Entry 2GVL (X-ray diffraction, 2.10 A resolution); this record covers chains A and B.

== Chain A (and B) ==
Molecule: Nicotinamide phosphoribosyltransferase
Source organism: Mus musculus
Notes: EC 2.4.2.12; chain B of this document is another copy of the same molecule, construct and numbering; everything in this record applies to it too
UniProtKB: Q99KQ4 (NAMPT_MOUSE); residues 1-491 here = UniProt positions 1-491
Amino-acid sequence (491 residues; each row starts with the number of its first residue):
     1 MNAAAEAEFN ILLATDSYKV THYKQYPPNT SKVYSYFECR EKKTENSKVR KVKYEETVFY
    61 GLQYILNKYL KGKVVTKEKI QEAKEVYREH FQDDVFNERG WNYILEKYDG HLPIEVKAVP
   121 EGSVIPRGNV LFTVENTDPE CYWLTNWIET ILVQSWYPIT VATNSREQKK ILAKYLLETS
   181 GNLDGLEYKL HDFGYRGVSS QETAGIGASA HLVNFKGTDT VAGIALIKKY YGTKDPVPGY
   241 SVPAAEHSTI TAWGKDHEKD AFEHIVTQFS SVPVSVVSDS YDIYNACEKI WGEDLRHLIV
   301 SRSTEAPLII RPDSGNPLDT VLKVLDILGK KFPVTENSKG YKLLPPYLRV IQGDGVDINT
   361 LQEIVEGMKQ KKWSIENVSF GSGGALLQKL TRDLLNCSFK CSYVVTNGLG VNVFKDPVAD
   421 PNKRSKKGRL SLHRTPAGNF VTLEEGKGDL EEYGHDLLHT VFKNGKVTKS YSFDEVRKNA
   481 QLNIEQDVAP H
Not modelled in the structure: 1-8, 42-53, 485-491
Sequence notes: modified residue (368)
Modified positions: Mse-368 (selenomethionine; parent Met)
Swiss-Prot annotation at these positions:
  - binding site (diphosphate): Arg-196, His-247, Arg-311
  - binding site (beta-nicotinamide D-ribonucleotide): Asp-219, Arg-311 to Asp-313, Gly-353, Asp-354, Gly-384, Arg-392
  - modified residue: Met-1 (N-acetylmethionine), Tyr-188 (Phosphotyrosine), Ser-472 (Phosphoserine)

== How chain A and chain B interact ==
Residue-residue contacts - 199 pairs, chain A then chain B:
  Phe-9(A) / Gln-201(B)
  Leu-13(A) / Val-221(B)
  Ala-14(A) / Tyr-195(B)
  Ala-14(A) / Gln-201(B)
  Thr-15(A) / Tyr-195(B)
  Thr-15(A) / Asp-219(B)
  Asp-16(A) / Tyr-195(B)
  Asp-16(A) / Arg-196(B)  salt bridge
  Asp-16(A) / Asp-219(B)
  Ser-17(A) / Thr-218(B)
  Ser-17(A) / Asp-219(B)  hydrogen bond
  Ser-17(A) / Ser-241(B)  hydrogen bond
  Tyr-18(A) / Arg-196(B)  hydrogen bond
  Tyr-18(A) / Asp-219(B)
  Tyr-18(A) / Ala-244(B)
  Tyr-18(A) / Glu-246(B)
  Lys-19(A) / Glu-246(B)  salt bridge
  Thr-21(A) / Phe-269(B)
  His-22(A) / Ala-244(B)  hydrogen bond (side chain-backbone)
  His-22(A) / Glu-246(B)  salt bridge
  His-22(A) / Thr-249(B)
  Lys-24(A) / His-264(B)
  Lys-24(A) / Gln-268(B)
  Lys-24(A) / Phe-269(B)
  Gln-25(A) / Ala-244(B)
  Gln-25(A) / Ala-245(B)
  Gln-25(A) / Thr-249(B)  hydrogen bond
  Gln-25(A) / Trp-253(B)  hydrogen bond (backbone-side chain)
  Gln-25(A) / His-264(B)
  Gln-25(A) / Ile-265(B)
  Gln-25(A) / Phe-269(B)
  Tyr-26(A) / Ser-248(B)  hydrogen bond
  Tyr-26(A) / Thr-249(B)
  Tyr-26(A) / Trp-253(B)
  Tyr-26(A) / His-264(B)
  Pro-27(A) / Ala-252(B)
  Pro-27(A) / Trp-253(B)
  Pro-28(A) / Trp-253(B)
  Tyr-69(A) / Gln-201(B)
  His-90(A) / Thr-218(B)  hydrogen bond (side chain-backbone)
  His-90(A) / Val-221(B)
  His-90(A) / Gly-239(B)
  His-90(A) / Tyr-240(B)
  His-90(A) / Ser-241(B)  hydrogen bond (backbone-backbone)
  Phe-91(A) / Ser-241(B)
  Phe-91(A) / Val-242(B)
  Gln-92(A) / Val-237(B)
  Asn-146(A) / Glu-246(B)  hydrogen bond
  Asn-146(A) / Ser-248(B)  hydrogen bond
  Glu-149(A) / Arg-196(B)  salt bridge
  Glu-149(A) / Glu-246(B)
  Thr-150(A) / Tyr-195(B)
  Thr-150(A) / Arg-196(B)
  Ile-151(A) / Gln-201(B)
  Val-153(A) / Arg-196(B)
  Gln-154(A) / Tyr-195(B)  hydrogen bond (side chain-backbone)
  Gln-154(A) / Val-198(B)
  Gln-154(A) / Ser-200(B)  hydrogen bond (side chain-backbone)
  Gln-154(A) / Gln-201(B)
  Trp-156(A) / Arg-196(B)  hydrogen bond (side chain-backbone)
  Trp-156(A) / Gly-197(B)
  Trp-156(A) / Val-198(B)  hydrogen bond (side chain-backbone)
  Trp-156(A) / Gln-388(B)
  Tyr-157(A) / Ser-199(B)
  Tyr-195(A) / Ala-14(B)
  Tyr-195(A) / Thr-15(B)
  Tyr-195(A) / Asp-16(B)
  Tyr-195(A) / Thr-150(B)
  Tyr-195(A) / Gln-154(B)  hydrogen bond (backbone-side chain)
  Arg-196(A) / Asp-16(B)  salt bridge
  Arg-196(A) / Tyr-18(B)  hydrogen bond
  Arg-196(A) / Lys-19(B)
  Arg-196(A) / Glu-149(B)  salt bridge
  Arg-196(A) / Thr-150(B)
  Arg-196(A) / Val-153(B)
  Arg-196(A) / Gln-154(B)
  Arg-196(A) / Trp-156(B)  hydrogen bond (backbone-side chain)
  Arg-196(A) / Arg-392(B)
  Gly-197(A) / Trp-156(B)
  Val-198(A) / Gln-154(B)
  Val-198(A) / Trp-156(B)  hydrogen bond (backbone-side chain)
  Ser-199(A) / Tyr-157(B)
  Ser-199(A) / Ser-199(B)  hydrogen bond
  Ser-199(A) / Thr-203(B)  hydrogen bond
  Ser-200(A) / Gln-154(B)  hydrogen bond (backbone-side chain)
  Ser-200(A) / Ser-200(B)  hydrogen bond
  Ser-200(A) / Glu-202(B)
  Ser-200(A) / Thr-203(B)  hydrogen bond
  Ser-200(A) / Ile-206(B)
  Gln-201(A) / Phe-9(B)
  Gln-201(A) / Ala-14(B)
  Gln-201(A) / Tyr-69(B)
  Gln-201(A) / Ile-151(B)
  Gln-201(A) / Gln-154(B)
  Gln-201(A) / Glu-202(B)  hydrogen bond (backbone-side chain)
  Glu-202(A) / Ser-200(B)
  Glu-202(A) / Gln-201(B)  hydrogen bond (side chain-backbone)
  Glu-202(A) / Glu-202(B)  hydrogen bond (side chain-backbone)
  Thr-203(A) / Ser-199(B)  hydrogen bond
  Thr-203(A) / Ser-200(B)  hydrogen bond
  Thr-203(A) / Thr-203(B)  hydrogen bond
  Ile-206(A) / Ser-200(B)
  Thr-218(A) / Ser-17(B)
  Thr-218(A) / His-90(B)  hydrogen bond (backbone-side chain)
  Asp-219(A) / Thr-15(B)
  Asp-219(A) / Asp-16(B)
  Asp-219(A) / Ser-17(B)  hydrogen bond
  Asp-219(A) / Tyr-18(B)
  Val-221(A) / Leu-13(B)
  Val-221(A) / Val-86(B)  hydrophobic
  Val-221(A) / Tyr-87(B)  hydrophobic
  Val-221(A) / His-90(B)
  Lys-228(A) / Glu-89(B)  salt bridge
  Pro-236(A) / Glu-89(B)
  Val-237(A) / Glu-89(B)
  Val-237(A) / Gln-92(B)
  Pro-238(A) / Glu-89(B)
  Gly-239(A) / His-90(B)
  Tyr-240(A) / His-90(B)
  Ser-241(A) / Ser-17(B)  hydrogen bond
  Ser-241(A) / His-90(B)  hydrogen bond (backbone-backbone)
  Ser-241(A) / Phe-91(B)
  Val-242(A) / Phe-91(B)
  Pro-243(A) / Thr-21(B)
  Ala-244(A) / Tyr-18(B)  hydrophobic
  Ala-244(A) / Thr-21(B)
  Ala-244(A) / His-22(B)  hydrogen bond (backbone-side chain)
  Ala-244(A) / Gln-25(B)  hydrogen bond (backbone-side chain)
  Ala-245(A) / Gln-25(B)
  Glu-246(A) / Tyr-18(B)
  Glu-246(A) / Lys-19(B)  salt bridge
  Glu-246(A) / His-22(B)  salt bridge
  Glu-246(A) / Tyr-26(B)
  Glu-246(A) / Asn-146(B)
  Glu-246(A) / Glu-149(B)
  His-247(A) / Lys-415(B)  hydrogen bond
  Ser-248(A) / Tyr-26(B)  hydrogen bond
  Ser-248(A) / Asn-146(B)  hydrogen bond
  Ser-248(A) / Cys-401(B)
  Thr-249(A) / His-22(B)
  Thr-249(A) / Gln-25(B)
  Thr-251(A) / Val-413(B)
  Thr-251(A) / Phe-414(B)
  Ala-252(A) / Pro-27(B)
  Ala-252(A) / Val-404(B)
  Ala-252(A) / Val-413(B)  hydrophobic
  Trp-253(A) / Gln-25(B)  hydrogen bond (side chain-backbone)
  Trp-253(A) / Tyr-26(B)
  Trp-253(A) / Pro-27(B)
  Trp-253(A) / Pro-28(B)
  Lys-255(A) / Phe-414(B)
  Lys-255(A) / Lys-427(B)
  His-264(A) / Lys-24(B)
  His-264(A) / Gln-25(B)
  His-264(A) / Tyr-26(B)
  Ile-265(A) / Gln-25(B)
  Gln-268(A) / Lys-24(B)  hydrogen bond (side chain-backbone)
  Phe-269(A) / Thr-21(B)
  Phe-269(A) / Lys-24(B)
  Phe-269(A) / Gln-25(B)
  Asp-279(A) / Pro-417(B)
  Ser-280(A) / Lys-415(B)
  Ser-280(A) / Asp-416(B)  hydrogen bond (backbone-backbone)
  Ser-280(A) / Pro-417(B)
  Tyr-281(A) / Phe-414(B)
  Tyr-281(A) / Asp-416(B)
  Tyr-281(A) / Pro-417(B)
  Tyr-281(A) / Val-418(B)  hydrogen bond (backbone-backbone)
  Asp-313(A) / Lys-423(B)  hydrogen bond (backbone-side chain)
  Ser-314(A) / Pro-417(B)
  Gly-315(A) / Ala-419(B)
  Asp-354(A) / Lys-423(B)  salt bridge
  Gln-388(A) / Trp-156(B)
  Gln-388(A) / Gln-388(B)  hydrogen bond (backbone-side chain)
  Gln-388(A) / Leu-390(B)  hydrogen bond (side chain-backbone)
  Lys-389(A) / Thr-391(B)
  Leu-390(A) / Gln-388(B)  hydrogen bond (backbone-side chain)
  Thr-391(A) / Lys-389(B)
  Arg-392(A) / Arg-196(B)
  Arg-392(A) / Gly-197(B)
  Cys-401(A) / Ser-248(B)
  Val-404(A) / Ala-252(B)
  Val-413(A) / Thr-251(B)
  Val-413(A) / Ala-252(B)  hydrophobic
  Phe-414(A) / Thr-251(B)  hydrogen bond (backbone-side chain)
  Phe-414(A) / Tyr-281(B)
  Lys-415(A) / His-247(B)
  Lys-415(A) / Ser-280(B)
  Asp-416(A) / Ser-280(B)  hydrogen bond (backbone-backbone)
  Asp-416(A) / Tyr-281(B)
  Pro-417(A) / Asp-279(B)
  Pro-417(A) / Ser-280(B)
  Pro-417(A) / Tyr-281(B)
  Pro-417(A) / Ser-314(B)
  Val-418(A) / Tyr-281(B)  hydrogen bond (backbone-backbone)
  Val-418(A) / Asp-282(B)
  Ala-419(A) / Gly-315(B)
  Lys-423(A) / Asp-313(B)  salt bridge
  Lys-423(A) / Asp-354(B)  salt bridge
Also at the interface, not in a pair above, chain A (97 interface residues in all): Val-86, Tyr-87, Glu-89, Asp-93, Val-95, Ala-204, Ile-224, Val-272, Asp-282, Ile-283, Tyr-284, Asp-420
Also at the interface, not in a pair above, chain B (96 interface residues in all): Asp-93, Val-95, Phe-193, Ala-204, Ile-224, Pro-236, Pro-243, Lys-255, Val-272, Tyr-284, Asp-420

== In short ==
97 residues of chain A face 96 of chain B across their interface, with 50 hydrogen bonds and 12 salt bridges.
Among the polar pairs are Asp-16(A)/Arg-196(B), Lys-19(A)/Glu-246(B) and His-22(A)/Glu-246(B). Curated
annotation (UniProt) lists 3 diphosphate-binding residues and 8 beta-nicotinamide D-ribonucleotide-binding
residues on chain A.
Both chains are Nicotinamide phosphoribosyltransferase (Mus musculus). Entry 2GVL (Crystal Structure of Murine
NMPRTase) was determined by X-ray diffraction together with 2GVG and 2GVJ from the same study.
